PDB entry 7AH9 | electron microscopy, 3.30 A resolution | chains 1E and 1F of the 153 polymer chains in the assembly

Chain 1E:
Name: Surface presentation of antigens protein SpaP
Organism: Salmonella enterica subsp. enterica serovar Typhimurium str. LT2
Reference sequence: P40700 (SPAP_SALTY); numbering as in UniProt (aligned over 1-224)
Sequence (224 residues; numbered 1 to 224; the number before each row is that of its first residue):
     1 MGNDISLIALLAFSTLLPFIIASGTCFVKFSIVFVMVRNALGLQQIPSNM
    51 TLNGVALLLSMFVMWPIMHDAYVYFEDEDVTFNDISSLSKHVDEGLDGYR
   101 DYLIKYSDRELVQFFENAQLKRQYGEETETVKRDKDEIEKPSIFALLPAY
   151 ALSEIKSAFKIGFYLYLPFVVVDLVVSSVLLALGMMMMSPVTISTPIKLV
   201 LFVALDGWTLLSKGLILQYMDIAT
Not modelled in the structure: 222-224
Residues lining bound ligands: 1,2-diacyl-glycerol-3-sn-phosphate (3PH): Ala9, Ala12, Phe13, Leu16, Ile20, Phe144
From the paper describing this entry:
  - binding site for SptP3x-GFP-FLAG: Gln44, Gln45

Chain 1F:
Name: Surface presentation of antigens protein SpaR
Organism: Salmonella enterica subsp. enterica serovar Typhimurium str. LT2
Reference sequence: P40701 (SPAR_SALTY); numbering as in UniProt (aligned over 1-263)
Sequence (263 residues; each row starts with the number of its first residue):
     1 MFYALYFEIHHLVASAALGFARVAPIFFFLPFLNSGVLSGAPRNAIIILV
    51 ALGVWPHALNEAPPFLSVAMIPLVLQEAAVGVMLGCLLSWPFWVMHALGC
   101 IIDNQRGATLSSSIDPANGIDTSEMANFLNMFAAVVYLQNGGLVTMVDVL
   151 NKSYQLCDPMNECTPSLPPLLTFINQVAQNALVLASPVVLVLLLSEVFLG
   201 LLSRFAPQMNAFAISLTVKSGIAVLIMLLYFSPVLPDNVLRLSFQATGLS
   251 SWFYERGATHVLE
Not modelled in the structure: 258-263
Residues lining bound ligands: 1,2-diacyl-glycerol-3-sn-phosphate (3PH): Phe2, Leu5, Ile9, Leu12, Leu52
From the paper describing this entry:
  - binding site for SptP3x-GFP-FLAG: Gln208, Phe212
  - conformationally variable residues (loop rearrangement): Arg106 to Ser123

How chain 1E and chain 1F interact:
Pairs across the interface (33):
  Ala22(1E) - Pro42(1F)
  Ser23(1E) - Leu49(1F)
  Ile32(1E) - Val37(1F)  hydrophobic
  Val35(1E) - Gly36(1F)
  Met36(1E) - Val37(1F)  hydrophobic
  Asn39(1E) - Gly36(1F)
  Glu110(1E) - Val144(1F)
  Phe114(1E) - Val147(1F)  hydrophobic
  Arg122(1E) - Leu52(1F)
  Arg122(1E) - Gly53(1F)
  Arg122(1E) - Trp55(1F)  hydrogen bond (side chain-backbone)
  Arg122(1E) - Pro56(1F)
  Arg122(1E) - His57(1F)
  Glu126(1E) - Gln155(1F)
  Leu152(1E) - Leu143(1F)
  Ile155(1E) - Leu38(1F)  hydrophobic
  Phe159(1E) - Phe32(1F)  hydrophobic
  Phe159(1E) - Ala134(1F)  hydrophobic
  Phe159(1E) - Leu138(1F)  hydrophobic
  Lys160(1E) - Gln139(1F)  hydrogen bond
  Phe163(1E) - Phe132(1F)  hydrophobic
  Phe163(1E) - Val135(1F)  hydrophobic
  Leu167(1E) - Phe128(1F)  hydrophobic
  Leu174(1E) - Arg106(1F)
  Ser177(1E) - Arg106(1F)
  Ser177(1E) - Glu124(1F)  hydrogen bond
  Leu181(1E) - Arg106(1F)
  Leu181(1E) - Ala108(1F)
  Leu181(1E) - Ser220(1F)
  Met186(1E) - Leu110(1F)
  Met187(1E) - Leu110(1F)
  Met188(1E) - Leu110(1F)
  Ser189(1E) - Leu110(1F)
Also at the interface, not in a pair above, chain 1E (37 interface residues in all): Val28, Gln44, Leu111, Phe115, Leu147, Pro148, Ala151, Lys156, Tyr166, Val170, Asp173, Ser178, Ala182, Pro190
Also at the interface, not in a pair above, chain 1F (44 interface residues in all): Pro31, Leu33, Ala41, Ala45, Ile46, Val50, Val54, Ala58, Leu59, Ser111, Pro116, Met125, Asn127, Met131, Asp148, Asn151, Leu216, Thr217

Summary:
37 residues of chain 1E and 44 residues of chain 1F are in contact; the contacts include 3 hydrogen bonds.
Among the polar pairs are Arg122(1E)-Trp55(1F), Lys160(1E)-Gln139(1F) and Ser177(1E)-Glu124(1F).
1,2-diacyl-glycerol-3-sn-phosphate is bound between chain 1E and chain 1F. From the paper: a binding site for
SptP3x-GFP-FLAG at Gln44(1E), Gln45(1E) and Gln208(1F) among others; conformational variability at Arg106(1F).
Here chain 1E is Surface presentation of antigens protein SpaP and chain 1F is Surface presentation of
antigens protein SpaR, both from Salmonella enterica subsp. enterica serovar Typhimurium str. LT2. Entry 7AH9
(Substrate-engaged type 3 secretion system needle complex from Salmonella enterica typhimurium - SpaR state 1)
was determined by electron microscopy together with 7AGX and 7AHI from the same study.
